6E0C - chains H and J of the 12 polymer chains in the assembly; structure by electron microscopy, 2.63 A resolution.

[Chain H]
Protein: Histone H2B type 1-J
From: Homo sapiens
UniProtKB: P06899 (H2B1J_HUMAN); residues 0-125 here correspond to UniProt positions 1-126 (UniProt number = residue number + 1)
Amino-acid sequence (126 residues; each row starts with the number of its first residue; numbering starts at 0):
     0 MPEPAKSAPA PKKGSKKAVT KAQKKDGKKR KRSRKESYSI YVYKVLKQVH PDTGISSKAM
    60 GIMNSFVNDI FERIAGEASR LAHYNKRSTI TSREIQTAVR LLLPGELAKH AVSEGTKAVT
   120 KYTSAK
Disordered / not traced: 0-30, 125
Swiss-Prot annotation at these positions:
  - modified residue: Pro1 (N-acetylproline), Glu2 (ADP-ribosyl glutamic acid), Lys5 (N6-(2-hydroxyisobutyryl)lysine), Ser6 (ADP-ribosylserine), Lys11 (N6-(beta-hydroxybutyryl)lysine), Lys12 (N6-(2-hydroxyisobutyryl)lysine), Ser14 (Phosphoserine), Lys15 (N6-acetyllysine), Lys16 (N6-(beta-hydroxybutyryl)lysine), Lys20 (N6-(2-hydroxyisobutyryl)lysine), Lys23 (N6-(2-hydroxyisobutyryl)lysine), Lys24 (N6-(2-hydroxyisobutyryl)lysine), Lys34 (N6-(2-hydroxyisobutyryl)lysine), Glu35 (PolyADP-ribosyl glutamic acid), Ser36 (Phosphoserine), Lys43 (N6-(2-hydroxyisobutyryl)lysine), Lys46 (N6-(2-hydroxyisobutyryl)lysine), Lys57 (N6,N6-dimethyllysine), Arg79 (Dimethylated arginine), Lys85 (N6,N6,N6-trimethyllysine) and 6 more in UniProt
  - glycosylation: Ser112 (O-linked (GlcNAc) serine)
  - cross-link (Glycyl lysine isopeptide (Lys-Gly)): Lys5 (interchain with G-Cter in SUMO2), Lys20 (interchain with G-Cter in SUMO2), Lys34 (interchain with G-Cter in ubiquitin), Lys120 (interchain with G-Cter in ubiquitin)

[Chain J]
Molecule: 147-nt DNA strand
Sequence (147 nucleotides; row label = number of the first residue in the row):
     1 ATCGAGAATC CCGGTGCCGA GGCCGCTCAA TTGGTCGTAG ACAGCTCTAG CACCGCTTAA
    61 ACGCACGTAC GCGCTGTCCC CCGCGTTTTA ACCGCCAAGG GGATTACTCC CTAGTCTCCA
   121 GGCACGTGTC AGATATATAC ATCCGAT
Disordered / not traced: 1

[Chain H / chain J interface]
Contacting residue pairs - 11 pairs, chain H then chain J:
  Arg31(H) with DC125(J), salt bridge to the phosphate
  Ser32(H) with DA124(J), phosphate contact
  Arg33(H) with DG122(J), base contact; DC123(J), hydrogen bond to the sugar; DA124(J), phosphate contact
  Lys34(H) with DA124(J), phosphate contact
  Glu35(H) with DC123(J), phosphate contact
  Ser36(H) with DC123(J), hydrogen bond to the phosphate
  Ile39(H) with DG122(J), phosphate contact
  Tyr40(H) with DG122(J), hydrogen bond to the phosphate
  Lys43(H) with DG122(J), salt bridge to the phosphate
Other interface residues (no listed pair), chain H (10 interface residues in all): Thr88
Other interface residues (no listed pair), chain J (8 interface residues in all): DT48, DA49, DT112, DG121

[In short]
10 residues of chain H and 8 residues of chain J are in contact, with 3 hydrogen bonds and 2 salt bridges.
Polar contacts include Arg33(H)-DC123(J), Ser36(H)-DC123(J) and Tyr40(H)-DG122(J).
Here chain H is Histone H2B type 1-J (Homo sapiens) and chain J is a 147-nt DNA strand. Entry 6E0C (Cryo-EM
structure of the CENP-A nucleosome (W601) in complex with a single chain antibody fragment) was determined by
electron microscopy together with 6DZT, 6E0P and 6O1D from the same study.
